PDB entry 4FYZ | X-ray diffraction, 2.32 A resolution | chain A

[Chain A]
Name: P450cin
From: Citrobacter braakii
UniProt: Q8VQF6 (Q8VQF6_CITBR); residue numbers follow UniProt; this construct covers 8-404
Amino-acid sequence (398 residues; numbered 7 to 404; the number before each row is that of its first residue):
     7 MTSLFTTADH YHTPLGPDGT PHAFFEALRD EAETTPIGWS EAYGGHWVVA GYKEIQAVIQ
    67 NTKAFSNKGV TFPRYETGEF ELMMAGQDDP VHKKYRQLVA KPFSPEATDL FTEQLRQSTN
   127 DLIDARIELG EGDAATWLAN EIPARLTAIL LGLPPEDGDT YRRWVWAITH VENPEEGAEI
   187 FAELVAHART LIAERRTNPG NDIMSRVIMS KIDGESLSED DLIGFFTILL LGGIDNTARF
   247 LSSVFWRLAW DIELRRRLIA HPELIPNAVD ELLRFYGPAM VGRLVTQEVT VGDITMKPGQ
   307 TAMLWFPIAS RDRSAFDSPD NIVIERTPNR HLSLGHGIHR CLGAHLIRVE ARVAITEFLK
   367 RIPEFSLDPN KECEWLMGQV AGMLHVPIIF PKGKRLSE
Disordered / not traced: 7
Construct notes: expression tag (7)
Small-molecule neighbours:
  - 1,8-cineole (CNL; 1,3,3-trimethyl-2-oxabicyclo[2.2.2]octane): Val76, Thr77, Tyr81, Leu88, Ala91, Ile234, Leu237, Gly238, Asn242, Ala285, Met286, Val287, Gln385, Val386
  - heme / nitric oxide: Ile65, Asn73, Val76, Met90, Ala91, His98, Arg102, Phe109, Leu156, Ile234, Leu235, Gly238, Gly239, Asn242, Thr243, Phe246, Leu279, Pro284, Ala285, Val287, Arg289, Phe312, Leu338, Ser339, Leu340, Gly341, Ile344, His345, Arg346, Cys347, Leu348, Gly349, Ile353
Reported in the primary citation:
  - binding site for 1,8-cineole: Asn242
  - binding site for nitric oxide: Gly238
  - catalytic residues: Asn242 (citing earlier work)

[Summary]
Ligands of chain A: heme / nitric oxide and 1,8-cineole. The paper reports the catalytic residue Asn242; a
binding site for 1,8-cineole at Asn242.
Chain A is P450cin (Citrobacter braakii); the structure, Crystal Structure of Nitrosyl Cytochrome P450cin, was
determined by X-ray diffraction (same publication as 4G3R, 4FMX and 4FB2).
